PDB entry 7MTC | electron microscopy, 2.60 A resolution | chains A and C of the 3 polymer chains in the assembly

[Chain A (and C)]
Name: Spike glycoprotein
Source organism: Severe acute respiratory syndrome coronavirus 2
Notes: chain C of this document is another copy of the same molecule, construct and numbering; everything in this record applies to it too
UniProt: P0DTC2 (SPIKE_SARS2); numbering as in UniProt (aligned over 14-1211)
Chain sequence (1281 residues; row label = number of the first residue in the row; numbers below 1 keep their minus sign (Met-18 is residue -18)):
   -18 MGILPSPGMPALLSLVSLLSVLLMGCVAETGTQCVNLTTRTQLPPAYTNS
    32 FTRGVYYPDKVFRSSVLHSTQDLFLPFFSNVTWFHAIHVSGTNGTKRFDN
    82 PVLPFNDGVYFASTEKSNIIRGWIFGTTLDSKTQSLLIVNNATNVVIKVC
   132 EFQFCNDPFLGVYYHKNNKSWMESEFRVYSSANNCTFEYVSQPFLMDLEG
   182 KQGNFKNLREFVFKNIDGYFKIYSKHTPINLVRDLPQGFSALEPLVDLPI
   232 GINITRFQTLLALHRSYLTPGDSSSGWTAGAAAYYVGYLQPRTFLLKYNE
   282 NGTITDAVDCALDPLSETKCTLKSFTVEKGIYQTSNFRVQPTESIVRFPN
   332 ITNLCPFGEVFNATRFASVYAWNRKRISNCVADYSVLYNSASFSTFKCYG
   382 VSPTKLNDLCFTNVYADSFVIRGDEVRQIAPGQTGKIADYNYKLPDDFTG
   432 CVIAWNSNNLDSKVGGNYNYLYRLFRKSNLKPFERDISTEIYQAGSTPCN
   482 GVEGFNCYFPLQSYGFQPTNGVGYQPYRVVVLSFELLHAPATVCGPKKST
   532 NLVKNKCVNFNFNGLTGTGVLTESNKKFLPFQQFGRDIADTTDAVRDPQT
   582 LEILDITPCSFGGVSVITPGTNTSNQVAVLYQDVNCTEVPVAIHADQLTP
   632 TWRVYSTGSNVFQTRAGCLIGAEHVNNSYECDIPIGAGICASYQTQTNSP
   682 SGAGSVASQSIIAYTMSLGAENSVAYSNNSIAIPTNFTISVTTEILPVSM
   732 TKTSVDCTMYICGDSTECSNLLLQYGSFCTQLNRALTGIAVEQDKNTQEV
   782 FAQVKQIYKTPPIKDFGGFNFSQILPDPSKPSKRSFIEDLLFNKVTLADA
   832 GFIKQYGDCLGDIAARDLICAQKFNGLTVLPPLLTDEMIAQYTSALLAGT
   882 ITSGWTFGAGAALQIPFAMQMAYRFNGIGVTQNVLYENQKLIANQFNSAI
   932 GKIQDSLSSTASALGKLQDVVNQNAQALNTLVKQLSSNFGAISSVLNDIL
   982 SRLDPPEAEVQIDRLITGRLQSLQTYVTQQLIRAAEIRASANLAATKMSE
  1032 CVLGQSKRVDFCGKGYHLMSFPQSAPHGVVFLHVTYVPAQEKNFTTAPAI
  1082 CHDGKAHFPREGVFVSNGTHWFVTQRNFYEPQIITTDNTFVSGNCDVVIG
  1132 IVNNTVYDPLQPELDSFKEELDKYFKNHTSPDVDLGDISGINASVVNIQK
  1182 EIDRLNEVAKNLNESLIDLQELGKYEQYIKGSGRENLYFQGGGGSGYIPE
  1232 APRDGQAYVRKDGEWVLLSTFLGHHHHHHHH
Not modelled in the structure: -18 to 26, 67-80, 96-97, 110-114, 122-124, 132-166, 173-188, 210-215, 243-263, 437-450, 472-490, 495-509, 518-520, 621-632, 676-688, 829-854, 1145-1262 (chain C: -18 to 26, 66-79, 96-99, 110-114, 122-125, 131-163, 173-187, 210-215, 242-263, 437-450, 467-490, 495-509, 518-520, 622-640, 676-689, 828-853, 941-942, 1145-1262)
Differences from the reference sequence: expression tag (-18 to 13, 1212-1262); conflict Ser682 (Arg in P0DTC2), Gly683 (Arg in P0DTC2), Gly685 (Arg in P0DTC2), Pro986 (Lys in P0DTC2), Pro987 (Val in P0DTC2)
Cystine bridges: Cys291-Cys301, Cys336-Cys361, Cys379-Cys432, Cys391-Cys525, Cys538-Cys590, Cys617-Cys649, Cys662-Cys671, Cys738-Cys760, Cys743-Cys749, Cys1032-Cys1043, Cys1082-Cys1126
Covalent attachments: N-acetylglucosamine (NAG) linked to Asn282, Asn616, Asn657, Asn709, Asn717, Asn801, Asn1074, Asn1098, Asn1134
UniProt features mapped onto this chain:
  - region: Asn280 to Cys301 (Putative superantigen), Arg403 to Asp405 (Integrin-binding motif), Asn448 to Phe456 (Immunodominant HLA epitope recognized by the CD8+), Pro681, Ala684 (Putative superantigen), Ser816 to Tyr837 (Fusion peptide 1), Lys835 to Phe855 (Fusion peptide 2), Asp1163 to Glu1202 (Heptad repeat 2)
  - site: Arg815, Ser816 (Cleavage)
  - glycosylation: Asn17 (N-linked (GlcNAc...) (complex) asparagine), Asn61 (N-linked (GlcNAc...) (hybrid) asparagine), Asn74 (N-linked (GlcNAc...) (complex) asparagine), Asn122 (N-linked (GlcNAc...) (hybrid) asparagine), Asn149 (N-linked (GlcNAc...) (complex) asparagine), Asn165 (N-linked (GlcNAc...) (complex) asparagine), Asn234 (N-linked (GlcNAc...) (high mannose) asparagine), Asn282 (N-linked (GlcNAc...) (complex) asparagine), Thr323 (O-linked (GalNAc) threonine), Ser325 (O-linked (HexNAc...) serine), Asn331 (N-linked (GlcNAc...) (complex) asparagine), Asn343 (N-linked (GlcNAc...) (complex) asparagine), Asn603 (N-linked (GlcNAc...) (hybrid) asparagine), Asn616 (N-linked (GlcNAc...) (complex) asparagine), Asn657 (N-linked (GlcNAc...) (complex) asparagine), Thr676 (O-linked (GlcNAc...) threonine), Thr678 (O-linked (GlcNAc...) threonine), Asn709 (N-linked (GlcNAc...) (high mannose) asparagine), Asn717 (N-linked (GlcNAc...) (hybrid) asparagine), Asn801 (N-linked (GlcNAc...) (hybrid) asparagine) and 6 more in UniProt
  - natural variant: Leu18 (L18F: In strain: Beta/B.1.351, Gamma/P.1 and 1 more), Thr19 (T19I: In strain: Omicron/BQ.1.1, Omicron/XBB.1.5 and 1 more; T19R: In strain: Delta/B.1.617.2, Omicron/BA.2 and 4 more), Thr20 (T20N: In strain: Gamma/P.1), Leu24 to Ala27 (sequence variant, change not given here; In strain: Omicron/BA.2, Omicron/BA.2.12.1 and 6 more), Pro26 (P26S: In strain: Gamma/P.1), Gln52 (Q52H: In strain: Omicron/EG.5.1), Ala67 (A67V: In strain: Eta/B.1.525, Omicron/BA.1), His69 to Val70 (deletion: In strain: Alpha/B.1.1.7, Eta/B.1.525 and 5 more), Gly75 (G75V: In strain: Lambda/C.37), Thr76 (T76I: In strain: Lambda/C.37), Asp80 (D80A: In strain: Beta/B.1.351), Val83 (V83A: In strain: Omicron/XBB.1.5, Omicron/EG.5.1), 80 further natural variant entries in UniProt
  - mutagenesis: His69 to Val70 (Increased incorporation of cleaved spike into virions), Asn121 (N121Q: Partial loss of biliverdin affinity), Arg190 (R190K: Partial loss of biliverdin affinity), Asn234 (N234Q: Increased resistance to neutralizing antibodies), Asn331 (N331Q: Reduced viral infectivity), Asn343 (N343Q: Reduced viral infectivity), Leu452 (L452R: Increased resistance to neutralizing antibodies. Decreases HLA binding to NF9 epitope. Increased binding affinity to human ACE2), Tyr453 (Y453F: Decreased HLA binding to NF9 epitope. Increased binding affinity to human ACE2), Ala475 (A475V: Increased resistance to neutralizing antibodies), Val483 (V483A: Increased resistance to neutralizing antibodies), Glu484 (E484D: Increased replication in human TMEM106B overexpressing cells), Phe490 (F490L: Increased resistance to neutralizing antibodies and human covalescent sera neutralization), 12 further mutagenesis entries in UniProt

[Interface between chain A and chain C]
Pairs across the interface (118; chain A residue first):
  Asp40(A) - Phe562(C)
  Lys41(A) - Phe562(C)
  Lys41(A) - Gln563(C)
  Lys41(A) - Gln564(C)  hydrogen bond (backbone-backbone)
  Val42(A) - Arg567(C)
  Phe43(A) - Lys558(C)
  Phe43(A) - Phe559(C)  hydrophobic
  Phe43(A) - Gln563(C)
  Phe43(A) - Phe565(C)  hydrogen bond (backbone-backbone)
  Phe43(A) - Gly566(C)
  Phe43(A) - Arg567(C)  hydrogen bond (backbone-backbone)
  Val47(A) - Ile569(C)  hydrophobic
  Tyr200(A) - Asn394(C)
  Pro225(A) - Phe562(C)  hydrophobic
  Pro230(A) - Arg357(C)  hydrogen bond (backbone-side chain)
  Tyr369(A) - Thr415(C)
  Tyr369(A) - Asp420(C)
  Gly413(A) - Pro987(C)
  Asp427(A) - Pro987(C)
  Asp737(A) - Asn317(C)
  Met740(A) - Arg319(C)
  Met740(A) - Phe592(C)  hydrophobic
  Asp745(A) - Arg319(C)
  Gln755(A) - Asn969(C)
  Gln755(A) - Phe970(C)  hydrogen bond (backbone-backbone)
  Gln755(A) - Gly971(C)
  Tyr756(A) - Gln965(C)
  Tyr756(A) - Phe970(C)
  Gly757(A) - Gln965(C)
  Gly757(A) - Ser968(C)
  Ser758(A) - Thr961(C)
  Ser758(A) - Gln965(C)  hydrogen bond (backbone-side chain)
  Phe759(A) - Gln965(C)
  Gln762(A) - Thr961(C)
  Thr768(A) - Gln314(C)
  Lys786(A) - Gly700(C)
  Lys786(A) - Ala701(C)
  Gln787(A) - Ala701(C)
  Gln787(A) - Asn703(C)
  Ile788(A) - Ala701(C)  hydrogen bond (backbone-backbone)
  Ile788(A) - Glu702(C)
  Ile788(A) - Asn703(C)  hydrogen bond (backbone-backbone)
  Tyr789(A) - Asn703(C)
  Tyr789(A) - Val705(C)  hydrophobic
  Lys790(A) - Glu702(C)  salt bridge
  Lys790(A) - Asn703(C)  hydrogen bond (backbone-backbone)
  Lys790(A) - Ser704(C)
  Lys790(A) - Val705(C)
  Pro792(A) - Tyr707(C)  hydrophobic
  Asp796(A) - Tyr707(C)  hydrogen bond (backbone-side chain)
  Asp796(A) - Asn709(C)
  Phe797(A) - Tyr707(C)
  Phe855(A) - Phe592(C)
  Gly857(A) - Phe592(C)
  Thr859(A) - Asp614(C)  hydrogen bond
  Val860(A) - Asp614(C)
  Pro863(A) - Ala668(C)  hydrogen bond (backbone-backbone)
  Leu864(A) - Pro665(C)  hydrophobic
  Leu864(A) - Ala668(C)
  Leu864(A) - Gly669(C)  hydrogen bond (backbone-backbone)
  Thr866(A) - Ala668(C)
  Met869(A) - Gly669(C)
  Met869(A) - Met697(C)  hydrophobic
  Met869(A) - Leu699(C)
  Gln872(A) - Leu699(C)
  Tyr873(A) - Leu699(C)
  Thr883(A) - Val705(C)
  Ser884(A) - Val705(C)
  Gly889(A) - Lys1045(C)
  Ala890(A) - Lys1045(C)
  Ala890(A) - Tyr1047(C)
  Gly891(A) - Lys1045(C)
  Leu894(A) - Ala713(C)
  Leu894(A) - Pro715(C)
  Leu894(A) - Glu1072(C)
  Gln895(A) - Ala706(C)
  Gln895(A) - Ser711(C)  hydrogen bond
  Gln895(A) - Ile712(C)
  Gln895(A) - Ala713(C)  hydrogen bond (backbone-backbone)
  Gln895(A) - Asn1074(C)  hydrogen bond
  Ile896(A) - Tyr707(C)
  Ile896(A) - Ser711(C)
  Ile896(A) - Ile712(C)  hydrophobic
  Pro897(A) - Tyr707(C)  hydrophobic
  Pro897(A) - Asn709(C)
  Pro897(A) - Ser711(C)
  Phe898(A) - Tyr707(C)  hydrogen bond (backbone-side chain)
  Met900(A) - Thr1077(C)
  Tyr904(A) - Gly1093(C)
  Tyr904(A) - Val1094(C)
  Tyr904(A) - Arg1107(C)
  Gln913(A) - Pro1090(C)  hydrogen bond (side chain-backbone)
  Asn914(A) - Phe1089(C)
  Asn914(A) - Ser1123(C)  hydrogen bond
  Tyr917(A) - Pro1079(C)  hydrophobic
  Tyr917(A) - Phe1089(C)  hydrophobic
  Tyr917(A) - Val1128(C)
  Glu918(A) - Ser1123(C)  hydrogen bond
  Glu918(A) - Val1128(C)
  Val963(A) - Ala570(C)  hydrophobic
  Asn978(A) - Thr547(C)
  Ser982(A) - Lys386(C)
  Arg983(A) - Gly381(C)  hydrogen bond (side chain-backbone)
  Arg983(A) - Val382(C)
  Arg983(A) - Ser383(C)  hydrogen bond (backbone-backbone)
  Arg983(A) - Leu517(C)
  Leu984(A) - Gly381(C)
  Leu984(A) - Ser383(C)
  Leu984(A) - Lys386(C)
  Asp985(A) - Ser383(C)  hydrogen bond
  Leu1012(A) - Gln1010(C)
  Arg1019(A) - Glu1017(C)  salt bridge
  Ser1030(A) - Val1040(C)
  Ser1030(A) - Asp1041(C)
  Glu1031(A) - Arg1039(C)  salt bridge
  Glu1031(A) - Val1040(C)
  Leu1034(A) - Asp1041(C)
  Arg1039(A) - Arg1039(C)
Other interface residues (no listed pair), chain A (89 interface residues in all): Tyr38, Arg44, Gly199, Glu224, Asn282, Gly283, Thr284, Leu861, Pro862, Leu865, Trp886, Ala892, Gln920, Leu981, Glu988, Asp994, Gln1005, Thr1009, Ile1013, Thr1027, Gly1035, Glu1111
Other interface residues (no listed pair), chain C (95 interface residues in all): Leu390, Thr430, Lys557, Leu560, Asp568, Pro589, Gln613, Arg646, Ala647, Gly667, Thr696, Ser708, Asn710, Pro986, Arg995, Gln1002, Ser1003, Thr1006, Thr1009, Ile1013, Phe1042, Gly1046, Val1068, Ala1078, Phe1121, Val1129, Ile1130

[Summary]
Chain A and chain C form an interface of 89 and 95 residues respectively; the contacts include 23 hydrogen
bonds and 3 salt bridges. Polar pairs include Lys790(A)-Glu702(C), Arg1019(A)-Glu1017(C) and
Glu1031(A)-Arg1039(C).
Chain A and chain C are both Spike glycoprotein (Severe acute respiratory syndrome coronavirus 2); the
structure, Structure of freshly purified SARS-CoV-2 S2P spike at pH 7.4, was determined by electron
microscopy, deposited together with 7MTD and 7MTE.
